Entry 2C0J (X-ray diffraction, 2.20 A resolution); this record covers chains A and B.

== Chain A ==
Protein: Trafficking protein particle complex subunit 3
From: Homo sapiens
Reference sequence: O43617 (TPPC3_HUMAN); residues 15-175 here = UniProt positions 15-175
Amino-acid sequence (161 residues; row label = number of the first residue in the row):
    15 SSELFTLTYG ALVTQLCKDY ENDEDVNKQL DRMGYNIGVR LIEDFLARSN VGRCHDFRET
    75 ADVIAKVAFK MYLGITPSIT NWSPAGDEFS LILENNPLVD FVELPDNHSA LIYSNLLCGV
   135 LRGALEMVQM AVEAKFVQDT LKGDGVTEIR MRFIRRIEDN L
Covalent attachments: palmitic acid (PLM) linked to Cys68
UniProt features mapped onto this chain:
  - lipidation: Cys68 (S-palmitoyl cysteine)
From the paper describing this entry:
  - post-translational modification sites: Cys68
  - binding site for palmitic acid: Cys68, Val77, Ile78, Ala82, Val134, Ala138

== Chain B ==
Protein: R32611_2
From: Homo sapiens
Reference sequence: O75865 (TPC6A_HUMAN); residues 0-159 here correspond to UniProt positions 1-160 (UniProt number = residue number + 1)
Amino-acid sequence (160 residues; each row starts with the number of its first residue; numbering starts at 0):
     0 GMADTVLFEF LHTEMVAELW AHDPDPGPGG QKMSLSVLEG MGFRVGQALG ERLPRETLAF
    60 REELDVLKFL CKDLWVAVFQ KQMDSLRTNH QGTYVLQDNS FPLLLPMASG LQYLEEAPKF
   120 LAFTCGLLRG ALYTLGIESV VTASVAALPV CKFQVVIPKS
Disordered / not traced: 0-1, 20-30, 105-108

== Interface between chain A and chain B ==
Pairs across the interface - 45 pairs, chain A then chain B:
  Ser15(A) with Leu48(B); Ala76(B)
  Ser16(A) with Ala2(B), hydrogen bond (side chain-backbone)
  Leu18(A) with Phe7(B), hydrophobic; Leu48(B), hydrophobic; Val77(B), hydrophobic
  Phe19(A) with Ala2(B), hydrophobic; Leu6(B), hydrophobic; Leu10(B), hydrophobic
  Leu21(A) with Val44(B); Ala47(B), hydrophobic; Leu48(B), hydrophobic; Arg51(B)
  Thr22(A) with Phe7(B); Leu10(B); Met14(B); Phe122(B)
  Tyr23(A) with Leu10(B)
  Ala25(A) with Met40(B)
  Leu26(A) with Leu10(B), hydrophobic; Met40(B), hydrophobic
  Gln29(A) with Val36(B); Met40(B)
  Lys32(A) with Arg43(B)
  Arg46(A) with Glu17(B), salt bridge
  Met47(A) with Glu13(B); Met14(B); Glu17(B)
  Asn50(A) with Glu13(B); Glu17(B)
  Ile51(A) with Phe9(B); Leu10(B), hydrophobic; Glu13(B)
  Arg54(A) with Glu8(B), salt bridge; Phe9(B); Thr12(B)
  Leu55(A) with Phe9(B), hydrophobic
  Asp58(A) with Val5(B)
  Arg62(A) with Asp3(B), salt bridge; Val5(B)
  Met85(A) with Asp3(B)
  Tyr86(A) with Ala2(B); Asp3(B), hydrogen bond (backbone-backbone); Val5(B), hydrophobic; Leu6(B)
Interface residues without a listed pair, chain A (26 interface residues in all): Glu17, Leu30, Gln43, Leu87, Leu130
Interface residues without a listed pair, chain B (23 interface residues in all): Leu18
The authors on this interface:
  - pairs named by the authors: Phe19(A)-Leu10(B) (hydrophobic contact), Thr22(A)-Leu10(B) (hydrophobic contact), Leu26(A)-Leu10(B) (hydrophobic contact)
  - interface residues, chain B: Asp3(B), Val5(B), Glu8(B), Phe9(B), Glu13(B), Glu17(B), Val36(B), Ala47(B)

== Summary ==
26 residues of chain A face 23 of chain B across their interface, with 2 hydrogen bonds and 3 salt bridges.
Polar contacts include Arg46(A)-Glu17(B), Arg54(A)-Glu8(B) and Arg62(A)-Asp3(B). The authors report
hydrophobic contacts between Phe19(A) and Leu10(B), Thr22(A) and Leu10(B) and Leu26(A) and Leu10(B). The paper
reports a binding site for palmitic acid at Cys68(A), Val77(A) and Ile78(A) among others; interface residues
Asp3(B), Val5(B) and Glu8(B) among others.
Chain A is Trafficking protein particle complex subunit 3 and chain B is R32611_2, both from Homo sapiens; the
structure, Crystal structure of the bet3-trs33 heterodimer, was determined by X-ray diffraction.
